7A40 - chain A; structure by X-ray diffraction, 2.30 A resolution.

Chain A:
Protein: Osmotic avoidance abnormal protein 3
Organism: Caenorhabditis elegans
Reference sequence: P46873 (OSM3_CAEEL); numbering as in UniProt (aligned over 2-337)
Chain sequence (346 residues; numbered 0 to 345; the number before each row is that of its first residue; numbering starts at 0):
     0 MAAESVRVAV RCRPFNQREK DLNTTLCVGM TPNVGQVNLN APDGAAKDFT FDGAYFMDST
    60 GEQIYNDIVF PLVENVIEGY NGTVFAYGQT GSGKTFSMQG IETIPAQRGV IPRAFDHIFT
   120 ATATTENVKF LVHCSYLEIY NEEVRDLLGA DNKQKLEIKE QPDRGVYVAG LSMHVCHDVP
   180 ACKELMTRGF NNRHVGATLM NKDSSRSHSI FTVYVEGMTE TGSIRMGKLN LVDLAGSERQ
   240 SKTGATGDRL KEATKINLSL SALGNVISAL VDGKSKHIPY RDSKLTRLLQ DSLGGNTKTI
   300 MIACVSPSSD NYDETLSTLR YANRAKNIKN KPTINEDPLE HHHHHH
Disordered / not traced: 160-164, 196-202, 240-253, 339-345
Differences from the reference sequence: initiating methionine (0); expression tag (1, 338-345)
Curated features (UniProtKB/Swiss-Prot):
  - binding site (ATP): Gly87 to Thr94

In short:
From UniProt: 8 ATP-binding residues.
Chain A is Osmotic avoidance abnormal protein 3 (Caenorhabditis elegans); the structure, Nucleotide-free OSM-3
kinesin motor domain, was determined by X-ray diffraction, deposited together with 7A3Z and 7A5E.
